Entry 1ZNY (X-ray diffraction, 2.30 A resolution); this record covers chain A.

[Chain A]
Name: Guanylate kinase
Organism: Mycobacterium tuberculosis
Notes: EC 2.7.4.8
Reference sequence: P0A5I4 (KGUA_MYCTU); residues 2-208 here = UniProt positions 2-208
Amino-acid sequence (207 residues; row label = number of the first residue in the row):
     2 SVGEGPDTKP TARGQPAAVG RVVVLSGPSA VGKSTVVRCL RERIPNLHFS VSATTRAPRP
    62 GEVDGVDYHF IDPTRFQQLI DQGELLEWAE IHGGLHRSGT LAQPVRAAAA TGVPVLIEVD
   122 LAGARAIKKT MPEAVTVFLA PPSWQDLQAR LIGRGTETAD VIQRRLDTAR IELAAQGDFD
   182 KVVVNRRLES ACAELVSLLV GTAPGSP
Disordered / not traced: 2-19, 203-208
Disulfides: Cys-40/Cys-193
Ligand contacts: GDP (guanosine-5'-diphosphate): Ser-53, Arg-57, Arg-60, Tyr-69, Glu-88, Ala-90, Ile-92, Ser-99, Gly-100, Thr-101, Val-120, Asp-121

[In short]
Ligands of chain A: GDP.
Chain A is Guanylate kinase (Mycobacterium tuberculosis); the structure, Crystal Structure Of Mycobacterium
tuberculosis Guanylate Kinase In Complex With GDP, was determined by X-ray diffraction together with 1ZNW,
1ZNX and 1ZNZ from the same study.
